8EU6 - chain A; structure by electron microscopy, 3.00 A resolution.

== Chain A ==
Name: Capsid protein
Source organism: Solenopsis invicta-associated densovirus
Reference sequence: A0A891H5C3 (A0A891H5C3_9VIRU); aligned to UniProt positions 49-356 over residues 49-356 (the alignment contains insertions or deletions, so no single offset holds)
Chain sequence (318 residues; numbered 49 to 366; the number before each row is that of its first residue):
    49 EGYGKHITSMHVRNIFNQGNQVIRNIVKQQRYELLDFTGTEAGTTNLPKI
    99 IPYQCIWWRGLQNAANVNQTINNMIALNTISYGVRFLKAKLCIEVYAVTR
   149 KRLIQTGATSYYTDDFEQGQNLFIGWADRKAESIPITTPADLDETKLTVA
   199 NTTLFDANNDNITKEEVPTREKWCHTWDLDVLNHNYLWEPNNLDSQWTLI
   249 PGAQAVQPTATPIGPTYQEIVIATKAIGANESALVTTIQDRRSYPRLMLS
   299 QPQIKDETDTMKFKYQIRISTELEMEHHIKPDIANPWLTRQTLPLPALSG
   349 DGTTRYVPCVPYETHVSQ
Construct notes: conflict Leu227 (Phe228 in A0A891H5C3); expression tag (357-366)
Cystine bridges: Cys140-Cys222
Reported in the primary citation:
  - conformationally variable residues (loop rearrangement, order/disorder transition): Ile152, Tyr159, Gln366

== In short ==
From the paper: conformational variability at Ile152, Tyr159 and Gln366.
Chain A is Capsid protein (Solenopsis invicta-associated densovirus); the structure, Acheta domesticus
segmented densovirus high buoyancy fraction 1 (HB1) empty capsid structure, was determined by electron
microscopy (same publication as 8ER8, 8ERK and 8EU7).
